Entry 8W0R (electron microscopy, 2.80 A resolution); this record covers chains A and B.

# Chain A (and B)
Molecule: 3-beta-hydroxysteroid-Delta(8), Delta(7)-isomerase
Source organism: Homo sapiens
Notes: EC 5.3.3.5; chain B of this document is another copy of the same molecule, construct and numbering; everything in this record applies to it too
UniProt: Q15125 (EBP_HUMAN); numbering as in UniProt (aligned over 2-230)
Chain sequence (238 residues; numbered -7 to 230; the number before each row is that of its first residue; numbers below 1 keep their minus sign (Met-7 is residue -7)):
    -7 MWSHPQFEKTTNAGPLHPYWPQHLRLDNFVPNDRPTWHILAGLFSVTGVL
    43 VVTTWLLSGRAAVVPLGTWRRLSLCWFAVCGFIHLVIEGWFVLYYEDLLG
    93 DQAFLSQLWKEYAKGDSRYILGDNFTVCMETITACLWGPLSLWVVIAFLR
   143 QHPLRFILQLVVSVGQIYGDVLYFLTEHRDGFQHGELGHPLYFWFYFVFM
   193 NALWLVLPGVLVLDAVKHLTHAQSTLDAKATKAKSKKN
Not modelled in the structure: -7 to 6, 220-230
Differences from the reference sequence: initiating methionine (-7); expression tag (-6 to 1)
Small-molecule neighbours: A1AEU (1-methyl-1'-[(oxan-4-yl)methyl]-5-(trifluoromethyl)spiro[indole-2,4'-piperidin]-3(1H)-one): Leu32, Leu35, Phe36, Ile75, Glu80, Leu100, Trp101, Tyr104, Met121, Glu122, Thr125, Gln158, Gly161, Asp162, Phe187, Tyr188, Met192, Asn193, Trp196

# How chain A and chain B interact
Residue-residue contacts (59):
  Tyr87(A) - Arg171(B)
  Gly114(A) - Arg171(B)  hydrogen bond (backbone-side chain)
  Asn116(A) - Arg171(B)
  Asn116(A) - Asp172(B)  hydrogen bond
  Phe117(A) - Phe117(B)  hydrophobic
  Val119(A) - Arg171(B)
  Cys120(A) - Leu164(B)  hydrophobic
  Cys120(A) - Leu167(B)  hydrophobic
  Cys120(A) - Thr168(B)
  Met121(A) - Leu164(B)
  Ile124(A) - Tyr160(B)  hydrophobic
  Ile124(A) - Leu164(B)  hydrophobic
  Ile124(A) - Leu167(B)  hydrophobic
  Trp129(A) - Tyr160(B)  hydrophobic
  Gln143(A) - Asp219(B)
  Pro145(A) - Thr212(B)
  Pro145(A) - Ser216(B)
  Leu146(A) - Val208(B)  hydrophobic
  Leu146(A) - Thr212(B)
  Arg147(A) - Gln215(B)  hydrogen bond
  Arg147(A) - Asp219(B)  salt bridge
  Phe148(A) - Gln215(B)
  Ile149(A) - Leu211(B)  hydrophobic
  Ile149(A) - Thr212(B)
  Leu152(A) - Leu152(B)  hydrophobic
  Leu152(A) - Val153(B)  hydrophobic
  Val153(A) - Leu152(B)  hydrophobic
  Tyr160(A) - Ile124(B)  hydrophobic
  Tyr160(A) - Trp129(B)  hydrophobic
  Tyr160(A) - Tyr160(B)  hydrophobic
  Leu164(A) - Cys120(B)  hydrophobic
  Leu164(A) - Met121(B)
  Leu164(A) - Ile124(B)  hydrophobic
  Leu164(A) - Leu164(B)  hydrophobic
  Leu167(A) - Cys120(B)  hydrophobic
  Leu167(A) - Ile124(B)  hydrophobic
  Thr168(A) - Cys120(B)
  Arg171(A) - Tyr87(B)
  Arg171(A) - Gly114(B)  hydrogen bond (side chain-backbone)
  Arg171(A) - Asn116(B)
  Arg171(A) - Val119(B)
  Asp172(A) - Asn116(B)  hydrogen bond
  Val208(A) - Leu146(B)  hydrophobic
  Leu211(A) - Ile149(B)  hydrophobic
  Thr212(A) - Pro145(B)
  Thr212(A) - Leu146(B)
  Thr212(A) - Ile149(B)
  His213(A) - Leu218(B)
  Ala214(A) - Ala214(B)  hydrophobic
  Ala214(A) - Leu218(B)  hydrophobic
  Gln215(A) - Arg147(B)  hydrogen bond
  Gln215(A) - Phe148(B)
  Ser216(A) - Pro145(B)
  Thr217(A) - Leu218(B)
  Leu218(A) - His213(B)
  Leu218(A) - Ala214(B)  hydrophobic
  Leu218(A) - Thr217(B)
  Asp219(A) - Gln143(B)
  Asp219(A) - Arg147(B)  salt bridge
Other interface residues (no listed pair), chain A (40 interface residues in all): Asp115, Thr125, Val156, Gly157, Gly161, Val163, His210
Other interface residues (no listed pair), chain B (40 interface residues in all): Asp115, Thr125, Val156, Gly157, Gly161, Val163, His210

# Summary
The chain A/chain B interface involves 40 residues from each chain, with 6 hydrogen bonds and 2 salt bridges.
Among the polar pairs are Arg147(A)-Asp219(B), Gly114(A)-Arg171(B) and Asn116(A)-Asp172(B). Bound to chain A:
compound A1AEU.
Chain A and chain B are both 3-beta-hydroxysteroid-Delta(8), Delta(7)-isomerase (Homo sapiens); the structure,
Human EBP complexed with compound 1, was determined by electron microscopy, deposited together with 8W0S.
